Entry 3LPG (X-ray diffraction, 2.42 A resolution); this record covers chains A and B.

Chain A (and B):
Protein: Beta-glucuronidase
Organism: Escherichia coli
Notes: EC 3.2.1.31; chain B of this document is another copy of the same molecule, construct and numbering; everything in this record applies to it too
Reference sequence: P05804 (BGLR_ECOLI); numbering as in UniProt (aligned over 1-603)
Amino-acid sequence (605 residues; each row starts with the number of its first residue; numbers below 1 keep their minus sign (Ser-1 is residue -1)):
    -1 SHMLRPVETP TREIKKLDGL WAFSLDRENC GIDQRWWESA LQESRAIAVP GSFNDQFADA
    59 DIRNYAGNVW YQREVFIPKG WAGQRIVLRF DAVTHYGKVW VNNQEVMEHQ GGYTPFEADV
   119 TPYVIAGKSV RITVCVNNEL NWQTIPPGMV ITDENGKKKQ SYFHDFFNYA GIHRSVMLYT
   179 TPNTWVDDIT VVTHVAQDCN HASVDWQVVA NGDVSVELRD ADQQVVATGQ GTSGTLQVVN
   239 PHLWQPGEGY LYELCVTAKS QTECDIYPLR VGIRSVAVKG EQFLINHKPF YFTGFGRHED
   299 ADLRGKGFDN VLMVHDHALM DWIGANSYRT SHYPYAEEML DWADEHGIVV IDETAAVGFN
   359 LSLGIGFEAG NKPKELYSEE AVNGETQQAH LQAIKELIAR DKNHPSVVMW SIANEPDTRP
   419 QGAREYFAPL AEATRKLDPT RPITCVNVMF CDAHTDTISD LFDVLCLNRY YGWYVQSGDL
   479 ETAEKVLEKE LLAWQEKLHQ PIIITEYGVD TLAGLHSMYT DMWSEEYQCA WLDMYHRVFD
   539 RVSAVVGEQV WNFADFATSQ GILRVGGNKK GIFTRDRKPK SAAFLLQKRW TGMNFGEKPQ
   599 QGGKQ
Not modelled in the structure: 602-603
Differences from the reference sequence: expression tag (-1 to 0)
Modified residues: Mse1, Mse105, Mse147, Mse175, Mse311, Mse318, Mse337, Mse407, Mse447, Mse516, Mse520, Mse532, Mse591 (selenomethionine; parent Met)
Residues lining bound ligands: Z78 (3-(2-fluorophenyl)-1-(2-hydroxyethyl)-1-[(6-methyl-2-oxo-1,2-dihydroquinolin-3-yl)methyl]urea): Asp163, Ser360, Leu361, Gly362, Ile363, Glu413, Val446, Mse447, Phe448, Tyr468, Tyr472, Val473, Leu561, Arg562
Swiss-Prot annotation at these positions:
  - motif: Asn566 to Lys568 (N-K motif)
  - active site: Glu413 (Proton donor), Glu504 (Nucleophile)
  - binding site (D-glucuronate): Asp163, Asn412, Asn466, Tyr472, Glu504, Trp549, Lys568
Reported in the primary citation:
  - binding site for Z78: Leu361, Phe365, Glu413

Chain A / chain B interface:
Residue-residue contacts (60; chain A residue first):
  Glu6(A) with Ile12(B); Phe74(B)
  Thr7(A) with Phe74(B)
  Pro8(A) with Lys77(B), hydrogen bond (backbone-side chain)
  Thr9(A) with Lys77(B)
  Arg10(A) with Pro76(B); Lys77(B)
  Ile12(A) with Glu11(B)
  Asp16(A) with Lys13(B)
  Gly17(A) with Asn308(B)
  Leu18(A) with Asn308(B); Mse311(B), hydrophobic
  Ala44(A) with Trp340(B), hydrophobic
  Ala46(A) with Asn308(B); Val309(B); Val312(B)
  Asp53(A) with His313(B), hydrogen bond (backbone-side chain)
  Gln54(A) with Val309(B); Val312(B); His313(B)
  Phe55(A) with Val312(B), hydrophobic; Ala316(B)
  Ala56(A) with His313(B); Leu317(B), hydrophobic
  Phe74(A) with Glu6(B); Thr7(B)
  Pro76(A) with Arg10(B)
  Lys77(A) with Thr7(B), hydrogen bond (side chain-backbone); Pro8(B); Arg10(B)
  Gly78(A) with Arg10(B); Gly78(B)
  Asp300(A) with Asp574(B)
  Leu301(A) with Val309(B); Leu310(B), hydrophobic; His313(B)
  Arg302(A) with Asp307(B), salt bridge; Val309(B)
  Asp307(A) with Arg302(B), salt bridge
  Asn308(A) with Gly17(B); Ala46(B)
  Val309(A) with Ala46(B); Leu301(B), hydrophobic; Arg302(B)
  Leu310(A) with Leu301(B), hydrophobic
  Val312(A) with Leu18(B), hydrophobic; Ala44(B); Ala46(B); Gln54(B); Phe55(B), hydrophobic
  His313(A) with Asp53(B), hydrogen bond (side chain-backbone); Gln54(B), hydrogen bond (backbone-backbone); Ala56(B); Leu301(B)
  Ala316(A) with Phe55(B)
  Leu317(A) with Ala56(B), hydrophobic
  Trp340(A) with Leu18(B), hydrophobic; Ala44(B), hydrophobic
  Asp574(A) with Asp300(B)
  Arg575(A) with Leu301(B)
Other interface residues (no listed pair), chain A (38 interface residues in all): Glu11, Lys13, Arg43, Ile45, Pro48
Other interface residues (no listed pair), chain B (38 interface residues in all): Asp16, Arg43, Ile45, Pro48, Arg575

Overview:
The chain A/chain B interface involves 38 residues from each chain, with 5 hydrogen bonds and 2 salt bridges.
Among the polar pairs are Arg302(A)-Asp307(B), Pro8(A)-Lys77(B) and Asp53(A)-His313(B). Chain A binds compound
Z78. The paper reports a binding site for Z78 at Leu361(A), Phe365(A) and Glu413(A).
Both chains are Beta-glucuronidase (Escherichia coli). Entry 3LPG (Structure of E. coli beta-Glucuronidase
bound with a novel, potent inhibitor
3-(2-fluorophenyl)-1-(2-hydroxyethyl)-1-((6-methyl-2-oxo-1,2-dihydroquinolin-3-yl)methyl)urea) was determined
by X-ray diffraction together with 3K46, 3K4A, 3K4D and 3LPF from the same study.
